4LXD - chain A; structure by X-ray diffraction, 1.90 A resolution.

# Chain A
Name: Apoptosis regulator Bcl-2
From: Homo sapiens
Reference sequence: P10415 (BCL2_HUMAN); the construct has insertions or renumbered stretches relative to UniProt, so the offset changes along the chain: -1 to 32 = UniProt 1-34; 89-204 = UniProt 92-207
Amino-acid sequence (166 residues; each row starts with the number of its first residue; note: 40 numbers in that range are skipped by the numbering (no residue carries them; nothing is unmodelled there); numbers below 1 keep their minus sign (Met-1 is residue -1)):
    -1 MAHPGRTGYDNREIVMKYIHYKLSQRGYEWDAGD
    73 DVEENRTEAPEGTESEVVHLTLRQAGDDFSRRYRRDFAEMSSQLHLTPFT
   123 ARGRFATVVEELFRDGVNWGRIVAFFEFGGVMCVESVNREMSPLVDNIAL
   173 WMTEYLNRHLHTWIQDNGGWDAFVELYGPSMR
Disordered / not traced: -1 to 3, 32, 73-86, 202-204
Construct notes: engineered mutation Pro2 (Ala4 in P10415); linker (73-88)
Small-molecule neighbours: 1XV (4-(4-{[4-(4-chlorophenyl)-5,6-dihydro-2H-pyran-3-yl]methyl}piperazin-1-yl)-N-{[3-nitro-4-(tetrahydro-2H-pyran-4-ylamino)phenyl]sulfonyl}benzamide): Ala97, Asp100, Phe101, Tyr105, Asp108, Phe109, Met112, Val130, Glu133, Leu134, Asn140, Trp141, Gly142, Arg143, Val145, Ala146, Glu149, Phe150, Val153, Phe195, Tyr199
Curated features (UniProtKB/Swiss-Prot):
  - motif: Asp8 to Trp28 (BH4), Val90 to Arg104 (BH3), Glu133 to Gly152 (BH1), Thr184 to Tyr199 (BH2)
  - site: Asp32 (Cleavage)
  - region: Val89 to Arg104 (Required for interaction with SEPTIN4 isoform ARTS. Required XIAP-mediated ubiquitination and apoptosis)

# Summary
Bound to chain A: compound 1XV.
Chain A is Apoptosis regulator Bcl-2 (Homo sapiens); the structure, Bcl_2-Navitoclax Analog (without
Thiophenyl) Complex, was determined by X-ray diffraction (same publication as 4MAN and 4LVT).
